7T96 - chains B and E of the 5 polymer chains in the assembly; structure by electron microscopy, 3.22 A resolution.

# Chain B
Name: Guanine nucleotide-binding protein G(o) subunit alpha
From: Homo sapiens
UniProt: P09471 (GNAO_HUMAN); numbering as in UniProt (aligned over 1-354)
Chain sequence (354 residues; each row starts with the number of its first residue):
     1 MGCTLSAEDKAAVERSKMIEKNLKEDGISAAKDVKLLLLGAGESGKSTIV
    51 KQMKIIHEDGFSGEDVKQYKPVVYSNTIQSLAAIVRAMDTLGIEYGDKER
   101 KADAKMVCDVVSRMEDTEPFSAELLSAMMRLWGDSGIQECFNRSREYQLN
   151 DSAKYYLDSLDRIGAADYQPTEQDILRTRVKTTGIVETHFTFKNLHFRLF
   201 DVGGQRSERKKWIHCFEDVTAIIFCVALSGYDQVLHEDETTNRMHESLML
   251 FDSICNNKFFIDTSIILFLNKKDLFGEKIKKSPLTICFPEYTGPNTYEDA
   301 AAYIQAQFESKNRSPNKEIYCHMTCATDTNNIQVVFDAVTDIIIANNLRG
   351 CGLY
Not modelled in the structure: 1-3, 56-182, 235-240
Sequence notes: conflict Asp9 (Glu in P09471), Lys10 (Arg in P09471), Val13 (Leu in P09471), Met18 (Ala in P09471)
UniProt features mapped onto this chain:
  - region: Lys35 to Thr48 (G1 motif), Asp174 to Thr182 (G2 motif), Phe197 to Arg206 (G3 motif), Ile266 to Asp273 (G4 motif), Thr324 to Thr329 (G5 motif)
  - binding site (GTP): Glu43, Lys46, Ser47, Thr48, Ser152, Leu176, Arg177, Thr178, Arg179, Asn270, Asp273, Cys325
  - binding site (Mg(2+)): Ser47, Thr182
  - modified residue: Arg179 (ADP-ribosylarginine), Gln205 (5-glutamyl histamine), Cys351 (ADP-ribosylcysteine)
  - lipidation: Gly2 (N-myristoyl glycine), Cys3 (S-palmitoyl cysteine), Cys351 (S-palmitoyl cysteine)
  - natural variant: Gly40 (G40R: In DEE17 and NEDIM; G40W: Found in a patient with intractable early-onset epilepsy), Ser47 (S47G: In NEDIM), Gln52 (Q52P: Found in a patient with intractable early-onset epilepsy; Q52R: In DEE17), Ile56 (I56T: In NEDIM), Asp174 (D174G: In DEE17), Thr191 to Phe197 (deletion: In DEE17), Gly203 (G203R: In DEE17), Arg209 (R209C: In DEE17 and NEDIM; R209G: In NEDIM; R209H: In NEDIM; R209L: In NEDIM), Ala227 (A227V: In NEDIM), Glu246 (E246G: In NEDIM; E246K: In NEDIM), Ile279 (I279N: In DEE17)
  - mutagenesis: Cys351 (C351A: Strong loss of binding to ADGRG3)

# Chain E
Name: scFV16
From: Mus musculus
Notes: antibody fragment or engineered binder
Chain sequence (256 residues; numbered 1 to 256; the number before each row is that of its first residue):
     1 DVQLVESGGGLVQPGGSRKLSCSASGFAFSSFGMHWVRQAPEKGLEWVAY
    51 ISSGSGTIYYADTVKGRFTISRDDPKNTLFLQMTSLRSEDTAMYYCVRSI
   101 YYYGSSPFDFWGQGTTLTVSSGGGGSGGGGSGGGGSDIVMTQATSSVPVT
   151 PGESVSISCRSSKSLLHSNGNTYLYWFLQRPGQSPQLLIYRMSNLASGVP
   201 DRFSGSGSGTAFTLTISRLEAEDVGVYYCMQHLEYPLTFGAGTKLELKGS
   251 LEVLFQ
Not modelled in the structure: 123-134, 249-256
Cystine bridges: Cys22-Cys96, Cys159-Cys229

# Chain B / chain E interface
Contacting residue pairs (15; chain B residue first):
  Leu5(B) - His167(E)  hydrogen bond (backbone-side chain)
  Leu5(B) - Ser168(E)
  Ala7(B) - His167(E)
  Ala7(B) - Tyr173(E)  hydrogen bond (backbone-side chain)
  Ala7(B) - Leu233(E)
  Glu8(B) - Tyr173(E)
  Asp9(B) - Asn169(E)  hydrogen bond
  Asp9(B) - Tyr173(E)
  Ala11(B) - Tyr101(E)  hydrophobic
  Glu14(B) - Ser52(E)
  Glu14(B) - Thr57(E)
  Arg15(B) - Ile100(E)
  Arg15(B) - Tyr101(E)
  Arg15(B) - Tyr102(E)
  Met18(B) - Ser53(E)
Other interface residues (no listed pair), chain B (10 interface residues in all): Ser6, Lys10
Other interface residues (no listed pair), chain E (14 interface residues in all): Ser31, His232, Tyr235

# In short
10 residues of chain B and 14 residues of chain E are in contact, with 3 hydrogen bonds. Among the polar pairs
are Leu5(B)-His167(E), Ala7(B)-Tyr173(E) and Asp9(B)-Asn169(E). From UniProt: 12 GTP-binding residues,
Mg2+-binding residues Ser47(B) and Thr182(B) and one mutagenesis site on chain B.
Chain B is Guanine nucleotide-binding protein G(o) subunit alpha (Homo sapiens) and chain E is scFV16 (Mus
musculus); the structure, Cryo-EM structure of S2 state ACh-bound M2R-Go signaling complex with a PAM, was
determined by electron microscopy together with 7T8X, 7T90 and 7T94 from the same study.
